Entry 3M2V (X-ray diffraction, 1.80 A resolution); this record covers chains B and E of the 6 polymer chains in the assembly.

# Chain B (and E)
Protein: Methyl-coenzyme M reductase I subunit beta
Source organism: Methanothermobacter marburgensis
Notes: EC 2.8.4.1; chain E of this document is another copy of the same molecule, construct and numbering; everything in this record applies to it too
UniProtKB: P11560 (MCRB_METTM); residue numbers follow UniProt; this construct covers 2-443
Sequence (442 residues; each row starts with the number of its first residue):
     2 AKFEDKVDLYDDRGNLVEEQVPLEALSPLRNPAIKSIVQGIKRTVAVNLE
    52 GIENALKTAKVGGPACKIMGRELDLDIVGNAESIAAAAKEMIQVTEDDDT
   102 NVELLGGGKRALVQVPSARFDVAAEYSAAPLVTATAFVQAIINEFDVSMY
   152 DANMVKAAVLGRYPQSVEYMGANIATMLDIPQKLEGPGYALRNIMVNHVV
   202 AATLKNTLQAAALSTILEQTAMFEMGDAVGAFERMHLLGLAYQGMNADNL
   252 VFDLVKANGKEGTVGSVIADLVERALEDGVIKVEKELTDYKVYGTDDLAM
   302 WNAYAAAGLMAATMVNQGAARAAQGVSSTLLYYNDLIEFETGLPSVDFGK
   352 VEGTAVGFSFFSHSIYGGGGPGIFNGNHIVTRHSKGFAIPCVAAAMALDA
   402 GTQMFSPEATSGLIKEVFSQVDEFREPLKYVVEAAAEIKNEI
Metal / ion sites: Mg2+ near Asp-271 (its only coordinating residue here)
Residues lining bound ligands:
  - 1-thioethanesulfonic acid (COM): Phe-361, Ser-365, Tyr-367
  - factor 430 (F43): Ser-365, Ile-366, Tyr-367
  - Coenzyme B / XP8: Phe-361, Phe-362, Tyr-367, Gly-368, Gly-369, His-379, Ile-380, Val-381

# Interface between chain B and chain E
Contacting residue pairs (90):
  Pro-29(B) / Val-123(E)
  Leu-30(B) / Val-95(E)  hydrophobic
  Leu-30(B) / Arg-120(E)
  Leu-30(B) / Val-123(E)  hydrophobic
  Arg-31(B) / Val-95(E)
  Arg-31(B) / Thr-96(E)
  Ile-35(B) / Val-123(E)  hydrophobic
  Lys-36(B) / Asp-122(E)  salt bridge
  Lys-36(B) / Val-123(E)
  Val-39(B) / Val-123(E)  hydrophobic
  Gln-40(B) / Asp-122(E)  hydrogen bond (side chain-backbone)
  Lys-43(B) / Ala-124(E)  hydrogen bond (side chain-backbone)
  Lys-43(B) / Ala-125(E)  hydrogen bond (side chain-backbone)
  Met-92(B) / Val-230(E)
  Met-92(B) / Gly-231(E)
  Val-95(B) / Arg-31(E)
  Thr-96(B) / Arg-31(E)
  Arg-120(B) / Leu-30(E)
  Asp-122(B) / Lys-36(E)
  Asp-122(B) / Gln-40(E)  hydrogen bond (backbone-side chain)
  Val-123(B) / Pro-29(E)
  Val-123(B) / Lys-36(E)
  Val-123(B) / Val-39(E)
  Val-123(B) / Thr-221(E)
  Ala-124(B) / Lys-43(E)  hydrogen bond (backbone-side chain)
  Ala-124(B) / Glu-225(E)
  Ala-125(B) / Lys-43(E)  hydrogen bond (backbone-side chain)
  Ala-125(B) / Glu-126(E)
  Ala-125(B) / Tyr-127(E)
  Ala-125(B) / Ala-191(E)  hydrophobic
  Ala-125(B) / Glu-225(E)  hydrogen bond (backbone-side chain)
  Glu-126(B) / Ala-125(E)
  Glu-126(B) / Glu-126(E)
  Glu-126(B) / Leu-185(E)
  Glu-126(B) / Pro-188(E)
  Glu-126(B) / Gly-189(E)  hydrogen bond (side chain-backbone)
  Glu-126(B) / Glu-225(E)  hydrogen bond (backbone-side chain)
  Tyr-127(B) / Ala-125(E)
  Ser-128(B) / Pro-188(E)
  Ser-128(B) / Gly-189(E)
  Ala-129(B) / Glu-225(E)
  Leu-132(B) / Pro-188(E)
  Leu-132(B) / Met-226(E)
  Val-133(B) / Phe-224(E)
  Thr-136(B) / Gly-227(E)
  Thr-136(B) / Val-230(E)
  Gln-140(B) / Val-230(E)  hydrogen bond (side chain-backbone)
  Gln-140(B) / Gly-231(E)
  Gln-140(B) / Ala-232(E)  hydrogen bond (side chain-backbone)
  Gln-140(B) / Phe-233(E)
  Tyr-164(B) / Gly-187(E)
  Tyr-164(B) / Pro-188(E)
  Tyr-170(B) / Pro-188(E)
  Ile-181(B) / Pro-188(E)  hydrophobic
  Pro-182(B) / Leu-185(E)  hydrophobic
  Gln-183(B) / Gln-183(E)
  Gln-183(B) / Leu-185(E)  hydrogen bond (side chain-backbone)
  Gln-183(B) / Gly-187(E)
  Gln-183(B) / Pro-188(E)
  Leu-185(B) / Glu-126(E)
  Leu-185(B) / Pro-182(E)  hydrophobic
  Leu-185(B) / Gln-183(E)  hydrogen bond (backbone-side chain)
  Gly-187(B) / Tyr-164(E)
  Gly-187(B) / Gln-183(E)
  Pro-188(B) / Ser-128(E)
  Pro-188(B) / Leu-132(E)
  Pro-188(B) / Tyr-164(E)
  Pro-188(B) / Tyr-170(E)
  Pro-188(B) / Ile-181(E)  hydrophobic
  Pro-188(B) / Gln-183(E)
  Gly-189(B) / Glu-126(E)  hydrogen bond (backbone-side chain)
  Gly-189(B) / Ser-128(E)
  Ala-191(B) / Ala-125(E)  hydrophobic
  Thr-221(B) / Val-123(E)
  Phe-224(B) / Val-133(E)
  Glu-225(B) / Ala-124(E)
  Glu-225(B) / Ala-125(E)  hydrogen bond (side chain-backbone)
  Glu-225(B) / Glu-126(E)  hydrogen bond (side chain-backbone)
  Glu-225(B) / Ala-129(E)
  Glu-225(B) / Leu-132(E)
  Met-226(B) / Leu-132(E)
  Gly-227(B) / Thr-136(E)
  Val-230(B) / Met-92(E)
  Val-230(B) / Val-133(E)  hydrophobic
  Val-230(B) / Thr-136(E)
  Val-230(B) / Gln-140(E)  hydrogen bond (backbone-side chain)
  Gly-231(B) / Met-92(E)
  Gly-231(B) / Gln-140(E)
  Ala-232(B) / Gln-140(E)  hydrogen bond (backbone-side chain)
  Phe-233(B) / Gln-140(E)
Interface residues without a listed pair, chain B (49 interface residues in all): Lys-3, Glu-91, Phe-121, Glu-186, Tyr-190, Leu-192
Interface residues without a listed pair, chain E (50 interface residues in all): Lys-3, Ile-35, Glu-91, Phe-121, Val-168, Glu-186, Tyr-190, Leu-192

# In short
The interface between chain B and chain E involves 49 residues on one side and 50 on the other; the contacts
include 18 hydrogen bonds and 1 salt bridge. Polar pairs include Lys-36(B)/Asp-122(E), Gln-40(B)/Asp-122(E)
and Lys-43(B)/Ala-124(E).
Both chains are Methyl-coenzyme M reductase I subunit beta (Methanothermobacter marburgensis). Entry 3M2V
(Structural Insight into Methyl-Coenzyme M Reductase Chemistry using Coenzyme B Analogues) was determined by
X-ray diffraction together with 3M1V, 3M2R, 3M2U, 3M30 and 3M32 from the same study.
